Entry 5KMG (electron microscopy, 3.50 A resolution); this record covers chains B and P of the 3 polymer chains in the assembly.

# Chain B
Protein: Tubulin beta chain
Organism: Sus scrofa
Reference sequence: P02554 (TBB_PIG); the author numbering skips numbers that UniProt does not, so the offset changes along the chain: 1-44 = UniProt 1-44; 47-360 = UniProt 45-358; 369-441 = UniProt 359-431
Chain sequence (431 residues; numbered 1 to 441; 10 numbers in that range are skipped by the numbering (no residue carries them; nothing is unmodelled there); the number before each row is that of its first residue):
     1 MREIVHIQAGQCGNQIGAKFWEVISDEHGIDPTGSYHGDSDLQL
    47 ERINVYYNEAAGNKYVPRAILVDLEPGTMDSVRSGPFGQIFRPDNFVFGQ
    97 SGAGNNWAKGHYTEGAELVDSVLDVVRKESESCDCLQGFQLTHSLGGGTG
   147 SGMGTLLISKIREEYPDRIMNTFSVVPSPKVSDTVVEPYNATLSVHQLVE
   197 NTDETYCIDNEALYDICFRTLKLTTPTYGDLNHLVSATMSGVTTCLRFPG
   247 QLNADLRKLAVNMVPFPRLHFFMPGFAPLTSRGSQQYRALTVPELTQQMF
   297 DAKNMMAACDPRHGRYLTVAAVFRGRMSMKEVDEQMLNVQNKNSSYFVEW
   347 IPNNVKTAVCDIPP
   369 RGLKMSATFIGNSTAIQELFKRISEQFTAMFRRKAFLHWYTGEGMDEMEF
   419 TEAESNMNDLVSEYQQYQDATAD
Curated features (UniProtKB/Swiss-Prot):
  - motif: Met-1 to Ile-4 (MREI motif)
  - binding site (GTP): Gln-11, Glu-71, Ser-140, Gly-144, Thr-145, Gly-146, Asn-206, Asn-228
  - binding site (Mg(2+)): Glu-71
  - modified residue: Ser-40 (Phosphoserine), Lys-60 (N6-acetyllysine), Ser-174 (Phosphoserine), Thr-287 (Phosphothreonine), Thr-292 (Phosphothreonine), Arg-320 (Omega-N-methylarginine)
  - cross-link (Glycyl lysine isopeptide (Lys-Gly)): Lys-60 (interchain with G-Cter in ubiquitin), Lys-326 (interchain with G-Cter in ubiquitin)
Residues lining bound ligands:
  - GDP (guanosine-5'-diphosphate): Gly-10, Gln-11, Cys-12, Gln-15, Ile-16, Asp-69, Asn-101, Ser-140, Gly-143, Gly-144, Thr-145, Gly-146, Asp-179, Asn-206, Tyr-224, Asn-228
  - Peloruside A (POU): Asp-120, Val-121, Arg-123, Lys-124, Gln-293, Met-295, Phe-296, Asp-297, Ala-298, Lys-299, Pro-307, Arg-308, Tyr-312, Val-335, Asn-339, Tyr-342
What the authors report for this chain:
  - specificity-determining residues: Asp-427, Tyr-435

# Chain P
Protein: Protein regulator of cytokinesis 1
Organism: Homo sapiens
Reference sequence: O43663 (PRC1_HUMAN); residues 341-464 here = UniProt positions 341-464
Chain sequence (128 residues; row label = number of the first residue in the row):
   337 GAAALKNYYEVHKELFEGVQKWEETWRLFLEFERKASDPNRFTNRGGNLL
   387 KEEKQRAKLQKMLPKLEEELKARIELWEQEHSKAFMVNGQKFMEYVAEQW
   437 EMHRLEKERAKQERQLKNKKQTETEMLY
Differences from the reference sequence: expression tag (337-340)
Curated features (UniProtKB/Swiss-Prot):
  - site (Tubulin binding): Arg-377, Lys-387
What the authors report for this chain:
  - contacts within the chain: Arg-377/Glu-388 (hydrogen bond)
  - conformationally variable residues (order/disorder transition): Asp-374 to Asn-384

# Interface between chain B and chain P
Contacting residue pairs (14):
  Phe-262(B) with Leu-385(P), hydrophobic
  Pro-263(B) with Phe-378(P); Thr-379(P)
  Arg-264(B) with Arg-381(P)
  Ser-423(B) with Arg-381(P), hydrogen bond
  Asn-424(B) with Arg-381(P), hydrogen bond
  Asp-427(B) with Arg-381(P), salt bridge
  Glu-431(B) with Asn-380(P); Arg-381(P)
  Gln-434(B) with Gly-382(P), hydrogen bond (side chain-backbone); Gly-383(P); Leu-386(P)
  Tyr-435(B) with Asn-380(P), hydrogen bond; Leu-386(P), hydrophobic
Other interface residues (no listed pair), chain B (12 interface residues in all): Trp-346, Glu-420, Ala-438
The authors on this interface:
  - specific contacts: Asn-424(B)/Arg-381(P), Asp-427(B)/Arg-381(P) (salt bridge), Tyr-435(B)/Asn-380(P) (hydrogen bond)
  - interface residues, chain B: Arg-264(B), Gln-434(B)

# Overview
12 residues of chain B and 8 residues of chain P are in contact; the contacts include 4 hydrogen bonds and 1
salt bridge. Polar pairs include Asp-427(B)/Arg-381(P), Ser-423(B)/Arg-381(P) and Asn-424(B)/Arg-381(P). The
paper describes a contact between Asn-424(B) and Arg-381(P); a salt bridge between Asp-427(B) and Arg-381(P);
a hydrogen bond between Tyr-435(B) and Asn-380(P). From the paper: interface residues Arg-264(B) and
Gln-434(B); specificity determinants Asp-427(B) and Tyr-435(B).
Here chain B is Tubulin beta chain (Sus scrofa) and chain P is Protein regulator of cytokinesis 1 (Homo
sapiens). Entry 5KMG (Near-atomic cryo-EM structure of PRC1 bound to the microtubule) was determined by
electron microscopy.
